4KDV - chain A; structure by X-ray diffraction, 2.42 A resolution.

Chain A:
Molecule: Antifreeze protein
From: Marinomonas primoryensis
Notes: fragment: Single domain of MpAFP_RII
UniProtKB: A1YIY3 (A1YIY3_9GAMM); residues 1-104 here correspond to UniProt positions 101-204 (UniProt number = residue number + 100)
Sequence (123 residues; row label = number of the first residue in the row; numbers below 1 keep their minus sign (Met-18 is residue -18)):
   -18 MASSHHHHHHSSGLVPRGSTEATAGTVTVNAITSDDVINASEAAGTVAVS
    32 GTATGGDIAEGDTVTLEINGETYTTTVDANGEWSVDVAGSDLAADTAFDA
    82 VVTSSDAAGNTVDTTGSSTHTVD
Unresolved in the structure: -18 to 2
Construct notes: initiating methionine (-18); expression tag (-17 to 0)
Bound ions: Ca2+ site 1: Thr14, Asp16, Val18, Glu23; Ca2+ site 2: Asp17, Thr100; Ca2+ site 3: Asp76, Ala78; Ca2+ site 4 near Asp104 (its only coordinating residue here)

Overview:
Thr14, Asp16, Val18 and Glu23 form the Ca2+ site 1. The Ca2+ site 2 is built by Asp17 and Thr100.
Chain A is Antifreeze protein (Marinomonas primoryensis); the structure, Crystal structure of a bacterial
immunoglobulin-like domain from the M. primoryensis ice-binding adhesin, was determined by X-ray diffraction
together with 4KDW from the same study.
